PDB entry 1KQS | X-ray diffraction, 3.10 A resolution | chains 0 and Q of the 32 polymer chains in the assembly

== Chain 0 ==
Molecule: 23S RRNA
Source organism: Haloarcula marismortui
Sequence (2922 nucleotides; row label = number of the first residue in the row):
     2 UUGGCUACUAUGCCAGCUGGUGGAUUGCUCGGCUCAGGCGCUGAUGAAGG
    52 ACGUGCCAAGCUGCGAUAAGCCAUGGGGAGCCGCACGGAGGCGAAGAACC
   102 AUGGAUUUCCGAAUGAGAAUCUCUCUAACAAUUGCUUCGCGCAAUGAGGA
   152 ACCCCGAGAACUGAAACAUCUCAGUAUCGGGAGGAACAGAAAACGCAAUG
   202 UGAUGUCGUUAGUAACCGCGAGUGAACGCGAUACAGCCCAAACCGAAGCC
   252 CUCACGGGCAAUGUGGUGUCAGGGCUACCUCUCAUCAGCCGACCGUCUCG
   302 ACGAAGUCUCUUGGAACAGAGCGUGAUACAGGGUGACAACCCCGUACUCG
   352 AGACCAGUACGACGUGCGGUAGUGCCAGAGUAGCGGGGGUUGGAUAUCCC
   402 UCGCGAAUAACGCAGGCAUCGACUGCGAAGGCUAAACACAACCUGAGACC
   452 GAUAGUGAACAAGUAGUGUGAACGAACGCUGCAAAGUACCCUCAGAAGGG
   502 AGGCGAAAUAGAGCAUGAAAUCAGUUGGCGAUCGAGCGACAGGGCAUACA
   552 AGGUCCCUCGACGAAUGACCGACGCGCGAGCGUCCAGUAAGACUCACGGG
   602 AAGCCGAUGUUCUGUCGUACGUUUUGAAAAACGAGCCAGGGAGUGUGUCU
   652 GCAUGGCAAGUCUAACCGGAGUAUCCGGGGAGGCACAGGGAAACCGACAU
   702 GGCCGCAGGGCUUUGCCCGAGGGCCGCCGUCUUCAAGGGCGGGGAGCCAU
   752 GUGGACACGACCCGAAUCCGGACGAUCUACGCAUGGACAAGAUGAAGCGU
   802 GCCGAAAGGCACGUGGAAGUCUGUUAGAGUUGGUGUCCUACAAUACCCUC
   852 UCGUGAUCUAUGUGUAGGGGUGAAAGGCCCAUCGAGUCCGGCAACAGCUG
   902 GUUCCAAUCGAAACAUGUCGAAGCAUGACCUCCGCCGAGGUAGUCUGUGA
   952 GGUAGAGCGACCGAUUGGUGUGUCCGCCUCCGAGAGGAGUCGGCACACCU
  1002 GUCAAACUCCAAACUUACAGACGCCGUUUGACGCGGGGAUUCCGGUGCGC
  1052 GGGGUAAGCCUGUGUACCAGGAGGGGAACAACCCAGAGAUAGGUUAAGGU
  1102 CCCCAAGUGUGGAUUAAGUGUAAUCCUCUGAAGGUGGUCUCGAGCCCUAG
  1152 ACAGCCGGGAGGUGAGCUUAGAAGCAGCUACCCUCUAAGAAAAGCGUAAC
  1202 AGCUUACCGGCCGAGGUUUGAGGCGCCCAAAAUGAUCGGGACUCAAAUCC
  1252 ACCACCGAGACCUGUCCGUACCACUCAUACUGGUAAUCGAGUAGAUUGGC
  1302 GCUCUAAUUGGAUGGAAGUAGGGGUGAAAACUCCUAUGGACCGAUUAGUG
  1352 ACGAAAAUCCUGGCCAUAGUAGCAGCGAUAGUCGGGUGAGAACCCCGACG
  1402 GCCUAAUGGAUAAGGGUUCCUCAGCACUGCUGAUCAGCUGAGGGUUAGCC
  1452 GGUCCUAAGUCAUACCGCAACUCGACUAUGACGAAAUGGGAAACGGGUUA
  1502 AUAUUCCCGUGCCACUAUGCAGUGAAAGUUGACGCCCUGGGGUCGAUCAC
  1552 GCUGGGCAUUCGCCCAGUCGAACCGUCCAACUCCGUGGAAGCCGUAAUGG
  1602 CAGGAAGCGGACGAACGGCGGCAUAGGGAAACGUGAUUCAACCUGGGGCC
  1652 CAUGAAAAGACGAGCAUAGUGUCCGUACCGAGAACCGACACAGGUGUCCA
  1702 UGGCGGCGAAAGCCAAGGCCUGUCGGGAGCAACCAACGUUAGGGAAUUCG
  1752 GCAAGUUAGUCCCGUACCUUCGGAAGAAGGGAUGCCUGCUCCGGAACGGA
  1802 GCAGGUCGCAGUGACUCGGAAGCUCGGACUGUCUAGUAACAACAUAGGUG
  1852 ACCGCAAAUCCGCAAGGACUCGUACGGUCACUGAAUCCUGCCCAGUGCAG
  1902 GUAUCUGAACACCUCGUACAAGAGGACGAAGGACCUGUCAACGGCGGGGG
  1952 UAACUAUGACCCUCUUAAGGUAGCGUAGUACCUUGCCGCAUCAGUAGCGG
  2002 CUUGCAUGAAUGGAUUAACCAGAGCUUCACUGUCCCAACGUUGGGCCCGG
  2052 UGAACUGUACAUUCCAGUGCGGAGUCUGGAGACACCCAGGGGGAAGCGAA
  2102 GACCCUAUGGAGCUUUACUGCAGGCUGUCGCUGAGACGUGGUCGCCGAUG
  2152 UGCAGCAUAGGUAGGAGACACUACACAGGUACCCGCGCUAGCGGGCCACC
  2202 GAGUCAACAGUGAAAUACUACCCGUCGGUGACUGCGACUCUCACUCCGGG
  2252 AGGAGGACACCGAUAGCCGGGCAGUUUGACUGGGGCGGUACGCGCUCGAA
  2302 AAGAUAUCGAGCGCGCCCUAUGGCUAUCUCAGCCGGGACAGAGACCCGGC
  2352 GAAGAGUGCAAGAGCAAAAGAUAGCUUGACAGUGUUCUUCCCAACGAGGA
  2402 ACGCUGACGCGAAAGCGUGGUCUAGCGAACCAAUUAGCCUGCUUGAUGCG
  2452 GGCAAUUGAUGACAGAAAAGCUACCCUAGGGAUAACAGAGUCGUCACUCG
  2502 CAAGAGCACAUAUCGACCGAGUGGCUUGCUACCUCGAUGUCGGUUCCCUC
  2552 CAUCCUGCCCGUGCAGAAGCGGGCAAGGGUGAGGUUGUUCGCCUAUUAAA
  2602 GGAGGUCGUGAGCUGGGUUUAGACCGUCGUGAGACAGGUCGGCUGCUAUC
  2652 UACUGGGUGUGUAAUGGUGUCUGACAAGAACGACCGUAUAGUACGAGAGG
  2702 AACUACGGUUGGUGGCCACUGGUGUACCGGUUGUUCGAGAGAGCACGUGC
  2752 CGGGUAGCCACGCCACACGGGGUAAGAGCUGAACGCAUCUAAGCUCGAAA
  2802 CCCACUUGGAAAAGAGACACCGCCGAGGUCCCGCGUACAAGACGCGGUCG
  2852 AUAGACUCGGGGUGUGCGCGUCGAGGUAACGAGACGUUAAGCCCACGAGC
  2902 ACUAACAGACCAAAGCCAUCAU
Unresolved in the structure: 2-9, 126-127, 715, 971-998, 1560, 1952-1963, 2137-2236, 2339-2343, 2665-2666, 2915-2923
Differences from the reference sequence: conflict C560 (U3155 in 3377779)
Ion coordination: Mg2+ site 1 near G28 (its only coordinating residue here); Na+ site 1: C40, G41; Na+ site 2: G56, A59, G61; Na+ site 3 near U108 (its only coordinating residue here); Mg2+ site 2 near U115 (its only coordinating residue here); Na+ site 4: C141, G142; Na+ site 5 near U146 (its only coordinating residue here); Mg2+ site 3: C162, U2276; K+ site 1: C162, U163, U172; Mg2+ site 4: A165, A167, C168; Na+ site 6: A165, A166; Mg2+ site 5: A166, G219; 63 more Na+ sites not listed; 98 more Mg2+ sites not listed; 1 more K+ sites not listed
Ligand contacts: 6-aminohexanoic acid / biotin / phenylalaninal / puromycin-5'-monophosphate: G2099, A2100, G2102, A2103, C2104, A2486, C2487, A2538, G2540, U2541, C2542, G2588, C2608, G2618, U2619, U2620, U2645, G2646

== Chain Q ==
Molecule: Ribosomal protein L22
Source organism: Haloarcula marismortui
Reference sequence: P10970 (RL22_HALMA); residues 1-154 here = UniProt positions 1-154
Sequence (154 residues; row label = number of the first residue in the row):
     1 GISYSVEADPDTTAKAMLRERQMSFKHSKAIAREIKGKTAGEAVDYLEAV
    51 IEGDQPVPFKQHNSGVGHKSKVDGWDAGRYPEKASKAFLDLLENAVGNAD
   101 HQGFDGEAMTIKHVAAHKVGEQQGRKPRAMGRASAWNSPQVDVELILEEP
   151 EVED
Unresolved in the structure: 151-154
Ion coordination: Mg2+: Gly65 (shared with C2048(0), A2089(0) of chain 0); Na+ site 1: Ser70, Val72; Na+ site 2: Val72, Trp75 (shared with U2659(0), G2660(0) of chain 0)

== Interface between chain 0 and chain Q ==
Contacting residue pairs (133):
  A11(0) with Lys60(Q), hydrogen bond to the phosphate; Gly74(Q), sugar contact; Trp75(Q), sugar contact
  U12(0) with Lys60(Q), salt bridge to the phosphate; Trp75(Q), sugar contact
  G13(0) with Gln61(Q), phosphate contact
  U19(0) with Ser5(Q), hydrogen bond to the sugar
  G20(0) with Ile2(Q), sugar contact; Ser3(Q), hydrogen bond to the sugar; Ser5(Q), sugar contact; His117(Q), base contact
  G21(0) with Gly1(Q), sugar contact; Ile2(Q), sugar contact; Ser3(Q), hydrogen bond to the phosphate
  U22(0) with Gly1(Q), hydrogen bond to the phosphate; Val119(Q), sugar contact
  C492(0) with His101(Q), hydrogen bond to the sugar
  C494(0) with Glu93(Q), sugar contact
  G499(0) with Arg19(Q), phosphate contact; Asn94(Q), hydrogen bond to the base
  G500(0) with Tyr4(Q), phosphate contact; Ala16(Q), sugar contact; Met17(Q), hydrogen bond to the sugar; Arg19(Q), salt bridge to the phosphate; Asn94(Q), hydrogen bond to the sugar; Asn98(Q), base contact
  G501(0) with Tyr4(Q), hydrogen bond to the phosphate; Lys15(Q), sugar contact; Met17(Q), phosphate contact; Asn98(Q), sugar contact; Gln102(Q), hydrogen bond to the sugar
  U510(0) with Ser3(Q), base contact
  C523(0) with Phe25(Q), sugar contact; Lys29(Q), hydrogen bond to the phosphate
  A524(0) with Phe25(Q), sugar contact; Lys29(Q), salt bridge to the phosphate; Gln61(Q), phosphate contact; Ala115(Q), sugar contact; Ala116(Q), hydrogen bond to the sugar; His117(Q), hydrogen bond to the base
  G525(0) with Arg33(Q), salt bridge to the phosphate; Lys36(Q), phosphate contact; His113(Q), hydrogen bond to the sugar; Ala115(Q), sugar contact
  U526(0) with Lys36(Q), salt bridge to the phosphate
  U840(0) with Arg128(Q), hydrogen bond to the sugar; Ala129(Q), phosphate contact; Arg132(Q), hydrogen bond to the sugar
  A841(0) with Arg128(Q), salt bridge to the phosphate; Ala129(Q), hydrogen bond to the phosphate; Met130(Q), base contact
  A843(0) with Arg128(Q), phosphate contact; Ala129(Q), phosphate contact
  A844(0) with Ala129(Q), phosphate contact; Met130(Q), hydrogen bond to the phosphate; Gly131(Q), base contact
  A1369(0) with Lys26(Q), hydrogen bond to the sugar; Ser64(Q), hydrogen bond to the phosphate
  G1370(0) with Ser24(Q), hydrogen bond to the base; Lys26(Q), salt bridge to the phosphate; His27(Q), base contact; His62(Q), salt bridge to the phosphate; Asn63(Q), phosphate contact; Ser64(Q), hydrogen bond to the phosphate; Arg79(Q), sugar contact; Pro139(Q), base contact
  U1371(0) with Arg79(Q), salt bridge to the phosphate
  A1372(0) with Trp136(Q), base contact
  G1373(0) with Trp136(Q), base contact
  C1428(0) with Gln22(Q), phosphate contact; Gln122(Q), hydrogen bond to the phosphate
  U1429(0) with Gln122(Q), phosphate contact
  C1431(0) with Lys126(Q), hydrogen bond to the base
  A1689(0) with Pro127(Q), base contact; Arg128(Q), hydrogen bond to the base; Gly131(Q), base contact; Arg132(Q), hydrogen bond to the base; Ala133(Q), base contact
  C1690(0) with Pro127(Q), base contact
  C2048(0) with Gly65(Q), phosphate contact; Lys69(Q), hydrogen bond to the phosphate
  C2049(0) with Lys69(Q), salt bridge to the phosphate; Gly78(Q), phosphate contact; Arg79(Q), salt bridge to the phosphate; Tyr80(Q), phosphate contact
  G2050(0) with Arg79(Q), salt bridge to the phosphate; Tyr80(Q), hydrogen bond to the phosphate; Pro81(Q), phosphate contact; Glu82(Q), phosphate contact
  G2051(0) with His27(Q), phosphate contact; Pro81(Q), phosphate contact; Glu82(Q), hydrogen bond to the phosphate; Lys83(Q), hydrogen bond to the phosphate
  U2052(0) with Lys83(Q), salt bridge to the phosphate
  G2053(0) with Trp136(Q), sugar contact; Asn137(Q), hydrogen bond to the phosphate; Ser138(Q), hydrogen bond to the phosphate
  A2054(0) with Arg128(Q), hydrogen bond to the base; Ser134(Q), hydrogen bond to the sugar; Ala135(Q), hydrogen bond to the sugar; Trp136(Q), sugar contact; Asn137(Q), hydrogen bond to the phosphate
  A2055(0) with Arg128(Q), sugar contact; Arg132(Q), hydrogen bond to the sugar; Ser134(Q), sugar contact; Ala135(Q), phosphate contact
  C2086(0) with Trp75(Q), sugar contact
  C2087(0) with Asn63(Q), sugar contact; His68(Q), hydrogen bond to the sugar; Asp76(Q), sugar contact
  C2088(0) with Asn63(Q), phosphate contact; Ser64(Q), phosphate contact; Gly65(Q), hydrogen bond to the phosphate; Val66(Q), sugar contact
  A2089(0) with Gly65(Q), phosphate contact
  U2648(0) with Arg128(Q), base contact
  G2657(0) with His68(Q), base contact
  G2658(0) with His68(Q), hydrogen bond to the sugar; Asp76(Q), hydrogen bond to the base
  U2659(0) with Trp75(Q), hydrogen bond to the sugar; Asp76(Q), hydrogen bond to the sugar
  G2660(0) with Val72(Q), phosphate contact; Asp73(Q), phosphate contact; Gly74(Q), hydrogen bond to the phosphate; Trp75(Q), phosphate contact
  C2831(0) with Ser70(Q), phosphate contact; Lys71(Q), phosphate contact
  C2832(0) with Lys71(Q), salt bridge to the phosphate
  A2841(0) with Gly67(Q), sugar contact; His68(Q), hydrogen bond to the sugar
  G2842(0) with His68(Q), sugar contact; Ser70(Q), phosphate contact
  A2843(0) with Ser70(Q), phosphate contact
Interface residues without a listed pair, chain 0 (59 interface residues in all): C491, U493, A502, U1368, A1427, C2056
Interface residues without a listed pair, chain Q (69 interface residues in all): Val6, Met23, Ala84, Lys118

== In short ==
59 residues of chain 0 and 69 residues of chain Q are in contact, with 46 hydrogen bonds and 14 salt bridges.
Polar pairs include G499(0)-Asn94(Q), A524(0)-His117(Q) and G1370(0)-Ser24(Q). Ligands of chain 0:
6-aminohexanoic acid / biotin / phenylalaninal / puromycin-5'-monophosphate.
Chain 0 is 23S RRNA and chain Q is Ribosomal protein L22, both from Haloarcula marismortui; the structure, The
Haloarcula marismortui 50S Complexed with a Pretranslocational Intermediate in Protein Synthesis, was
determined by X-ray diffraction.
